6DVD - chains C and F of the 8 polymer chains in the assembly; structure by X-ray diffraction, 3.90 A resolution.

# Chain C
Protein: DNA-directed RNA polymerase subunit beta
Organism: Mycobacterium tuberculosis (strain ATCC 25618 / H37Rv)
Notes: EC 2.7.7.6
UniProt: P9WGY9 (RPOB_MYCTU); residues 1-1178 here = UniProt positions 1-1178
Sequence (1178 residues; numbered 1 to 1178; the number before each row is that of its first residue):
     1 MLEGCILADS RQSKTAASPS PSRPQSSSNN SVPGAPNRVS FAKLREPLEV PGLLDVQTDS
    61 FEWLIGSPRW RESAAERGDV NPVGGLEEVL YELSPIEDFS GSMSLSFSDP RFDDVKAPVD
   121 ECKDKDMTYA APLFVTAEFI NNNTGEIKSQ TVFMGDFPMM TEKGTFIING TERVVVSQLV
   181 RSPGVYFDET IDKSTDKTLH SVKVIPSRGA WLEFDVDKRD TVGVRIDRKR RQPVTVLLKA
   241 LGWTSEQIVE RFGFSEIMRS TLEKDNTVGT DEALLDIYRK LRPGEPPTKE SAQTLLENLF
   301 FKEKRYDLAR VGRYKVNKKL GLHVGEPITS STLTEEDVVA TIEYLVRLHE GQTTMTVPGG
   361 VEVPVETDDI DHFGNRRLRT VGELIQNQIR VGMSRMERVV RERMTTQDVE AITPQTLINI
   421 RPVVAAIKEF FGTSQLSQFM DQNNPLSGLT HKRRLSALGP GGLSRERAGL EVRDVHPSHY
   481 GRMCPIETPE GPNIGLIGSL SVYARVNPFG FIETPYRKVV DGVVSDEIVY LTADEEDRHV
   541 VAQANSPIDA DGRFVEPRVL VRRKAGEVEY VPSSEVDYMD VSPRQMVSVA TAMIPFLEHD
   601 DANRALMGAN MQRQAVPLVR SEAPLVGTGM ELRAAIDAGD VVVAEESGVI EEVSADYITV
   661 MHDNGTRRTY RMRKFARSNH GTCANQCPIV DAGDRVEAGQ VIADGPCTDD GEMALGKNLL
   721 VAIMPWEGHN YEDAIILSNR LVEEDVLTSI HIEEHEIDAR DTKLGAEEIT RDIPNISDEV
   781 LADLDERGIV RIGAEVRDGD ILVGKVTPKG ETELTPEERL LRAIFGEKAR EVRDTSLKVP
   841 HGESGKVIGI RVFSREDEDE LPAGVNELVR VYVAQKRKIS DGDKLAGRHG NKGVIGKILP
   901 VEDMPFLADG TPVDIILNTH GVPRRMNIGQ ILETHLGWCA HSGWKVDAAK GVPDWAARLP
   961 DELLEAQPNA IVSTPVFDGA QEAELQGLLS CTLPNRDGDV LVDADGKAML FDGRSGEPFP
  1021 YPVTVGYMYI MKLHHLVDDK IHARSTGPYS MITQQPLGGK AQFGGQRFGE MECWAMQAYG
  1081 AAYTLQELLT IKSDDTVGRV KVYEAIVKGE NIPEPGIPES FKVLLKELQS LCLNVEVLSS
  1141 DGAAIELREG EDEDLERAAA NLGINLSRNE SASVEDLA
Unresolved in the structure: 1-27, 1154-1178

# Chain F
Protein: ECF RNA polymerase sigma factor SigL
Organism: Mycobacterium tuberculosis (strain ATCC 25618 / H37Rv)
UniProt: P9WGH5 (SIGL_MYCTU); residue numbers follow UniProt; this construct covers 1-177
Sequence (177 residues; numbered 1 to 177; the number before each row is that of its first residue):
     1 MARVSGAAAA EAALMRALYD EHAAVLWRYA LRLTGDAAQA EDVVQETLLR AWQHPEVIGD
    61 TARPARAWLF TVARNMIIDE RRSARFRNVV GSTDQSGTPE QSTPDEVNAA LDRLLIADAL
   121 AQLSAEHRAV IQRSYYRGWS TAQIATDLGI AEGTVKSRLH YAVRALRLTL QELGVTR
Unresolved in the structure: 1-3
UniProt features mapped onto this chain:
  - DNA-binding region: T141 to H160 (H-T-H motif)
  - motif: D42 to Q45 (Interaction with polymerase core subunit RpoC)
What the authors report for this chain:
  - specificity-determining residues: H54, D60

# How chain C and chain F interact
Contacting residue pairs (50; chain C residue first):
  R282(C) with R28(F)
  G284(C) with A24(F)
  E285(C) with A24(F)
  P286(C) with D20(F)
  R398(C) with Y29(F); R32(F); L33(F)
  E402(C) with R74(F), salt bridge
  N775(C) with R177(F)
  P816(C) with Y135(F); Y136(F), hydrophobic
  E817(C) with R113(F); Y136(F)
  R819(C) with Y135(F)
  L820(C) with I116(F), hydrophobic; Y135(F), hydrophobic
  A823(C) with Y135(F); V163(F)
  I824(C) with I116(F), hydrophobic; V163(F), hydrophobic; L166(F), hydrophobic; R167(F); L170(F), hydrophobic
  F825(C) with L170(F), hydrophobic; V175(F), hydrophobic; T176(F); R177(F)
  T1046(C) with D105(F), hydrogen bond; V107(F)
  G1047(C) with D105(F), hydrogen bond (backbone-side chain)
  P1048(C) with T103(F)
  Y1049(C) with S102(F); T103(F), hydrogen bond (backbone-backbone)
  S1050(C) with E100(F), hydrogen bond; Q101(F)
  M1051(C) with Q101(F), hydrogen bond (backbone-backbone); S102(F); T103(F)
  Q1054(C) with T103(F)
  L1057(C) with E100(F); S102(F)
  R1099(C) with E106(F), salt bridge
  V1100(C) with E106(F); R113(F)
  Y1103(C) with V107(F), hydrophobic
  E1104(C) with A110(F); R113(F), salt bridge; L114(F)
  V1107(C) with L114(F), hydrophobic
  K1108(C) with L114(F)
Also at the interface, not in a pair above, chain C (30 interface residues in all): L821, E827
Also at the interface, not in a pair above, chain F (32 interface residues in all): V25, P104, L111, D112, L120

# Summary
The interface between chain C and chain F involves 30 residues on one side and 32 on the other, with 5
hydrogen bonds and 3 salt bridges. Polar contacts include E402(C)-R74(F), R1099(C)-E106(F) and
E1104(C)-R113(F). The paper reports specificity determinants H54(F) and D60(F).
Here chain C is DNA-directed RNA polymerase subunit beta and chain F is ECF RNA polymerase sigma factor SigL,
both from Mycobacterium tuberculosis (strain ATCC 25618 / H37Rv). Entry 6DVD (Crystal structure of
Mycobacterium tuberculosis transcription initiation complex(ECF sigma factor L) with 6 nt spacer and ...) was
determined by X-ray diffraction together with 6DV9, 6DVB, 6DVC and 6DVE from the same study.
